5W14 - chain A; structure by X-ray diffraction, 1.88 A resolution.

# Chain A
Molecule: Beta-lactamase
Organism: Acinetobacter baumannii
Notes: EC 3.5.2.6
Reference sequence: Q6DRA1 (Q6DRA1_ACIBA); residues 0-359 here correspond to UniProt positions 24-383 (UniProt number = residue number + 24)
Amino-acid sequence (361 residues; each row starts with the number of its first residue; numbers below 1 keep their minus sign (Met-1 is residue -1)):
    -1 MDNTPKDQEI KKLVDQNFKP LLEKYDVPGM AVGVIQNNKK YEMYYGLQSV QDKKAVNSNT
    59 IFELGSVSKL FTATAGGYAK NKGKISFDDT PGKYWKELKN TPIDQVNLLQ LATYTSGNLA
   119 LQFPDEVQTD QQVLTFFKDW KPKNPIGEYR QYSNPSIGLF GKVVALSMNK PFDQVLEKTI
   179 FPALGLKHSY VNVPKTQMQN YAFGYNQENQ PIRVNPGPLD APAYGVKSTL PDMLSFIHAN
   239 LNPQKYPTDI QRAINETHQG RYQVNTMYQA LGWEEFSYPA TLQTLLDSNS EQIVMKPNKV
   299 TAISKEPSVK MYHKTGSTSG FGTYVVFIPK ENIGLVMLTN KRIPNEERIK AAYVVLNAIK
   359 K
Not modelled in the structure: -1 to 3
Sequence notes: initiating methionine (-1)
Covalently attached groups: compound 9TJ linked to Ser64
Ligand contacts: 9TJ (3-{1-[(2R)-2-borono-2-{[(thiophen-2-yl)acetyl]amino}ethyl]-1H-1,2,3-triazol-4-yl}benzoic acid): Gly63, Lys67, Leu119, Gln120, Tyr150, Asn152, Tyr222, Lys312, Gly314, Ser315, Thr316, Ser317, Arg340
From the paper describing this entry:
  - binding site for 9TJ: Ser64, Gln120, Tyr150, Asn152, Tyr222, Ser315, Ser317, Arg340

# Summary
Compound 9TJ is covalently linked to Ser64. The paper reports a binding site for 9TJ at Ser64, Gln120 and
Tyr150 among others.
Chain A is Beta-lactamase (Acinetobacter baumannii); the structure, ADC-7 in complex with boronic acid
transition state inhibitor S03043, was determined by X-ray diffraction together with 5W12 and 5W13 from the
same study.
